PDB entry 4OJG | X-ray diffraction, 1.38 A resolution | chain A

[Chain A]
Molecule: Acylphosphatase
Organism: Sulfolobus solfataricus
Notes: EC 3.6.1.7
UniProtKB: Q97ZL0 (ACYP_SULSO); residues 1-101 here = UniProt positions 1-101
Sequence (101 residues; each row starts with the number of its first residue):
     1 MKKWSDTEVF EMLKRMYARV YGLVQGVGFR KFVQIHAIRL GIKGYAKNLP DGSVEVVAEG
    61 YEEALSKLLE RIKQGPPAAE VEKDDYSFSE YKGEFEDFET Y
Disordered / not traced: 1-10
Construct notes: engineered mutation Asp84 (Val in Q97ZL0)
UniProt features mapped onto this chain:
  - active site: Arg30, Asn48

[Summary]
UniProt lists active-site residues Arg30 and Asn48.
Chain A is Acylphosphatase (Sulfolobus solfataricus); the structure, The crystal structure of V84D mutant of
S. solfataricus acylphosphatase, was determined by X-ray diffraction together with 4OJ3 and 4OJH from the same
study.
